Entry 7EF7 (X-ray diffraction, 1.50 A resolution); this record covers chain A.

[Chain A]
Protein: At2g32150/F22D22.10
Organism: Arabidopsis thaliana
Reference sequence: Q9SKY5 (Q9SKY5_ARATH); numbering as in UniProt (aligned over 1-250)
Sequence (250 residues; each row starts with the number of its first residue):
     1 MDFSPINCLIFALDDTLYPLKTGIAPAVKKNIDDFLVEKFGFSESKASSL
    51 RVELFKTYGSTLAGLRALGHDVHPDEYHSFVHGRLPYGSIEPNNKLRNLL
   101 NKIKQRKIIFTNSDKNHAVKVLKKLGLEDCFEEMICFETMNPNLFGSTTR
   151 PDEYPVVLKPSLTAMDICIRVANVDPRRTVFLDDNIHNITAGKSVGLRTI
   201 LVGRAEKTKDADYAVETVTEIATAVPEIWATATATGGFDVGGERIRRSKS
Disordered / not traced: 1-2, 239-250
Sequence notes: engineered mutation Ala-12 (Asp in Q9SKY5)
Metal / ion sites: Mg2+: Asp-14, Asp-184 (together with xanthosine-5'-monophosphate)
Residues lining bound ligands: xanthosine-5'-monophosphate (XMP): Ala-12, Leu-13, Asp-14, Val-28, Lys-29, Ile-32, Arg-51, Phe-55, Ser-60, Thr-61, Tyr-77, His-82, Phe-110, Thr-111, Asn-112, Ser-113, Lys-159, Asp-184
Reported in the primary citation:
  - binding site for xanthosine-5'-monophosphate: Asp-14, Val-28, Lys-29, Ile-32, Arg-51, Phe-55, Thr-61, Tyr-77, Thr-111, Asn-112, Lys-159, Asp-184
  - specificity-determining residues: Val-28, Lys-29, Arg-51, Phe-55, Thr-61
  - Mg2+ coordination: Asp-184
  - mutagenesis - D183A, D184A: abolished catalytic activity

[In short]
Ligands of chain A: xanthosine-5'-monophosphate. The Mg2+ site is built by Asp-14 and Asp-184. The paper
reports a binding site for xanthosine-5'-monophosphate at Asp-14, Val-28 and Lys-29 among others; D183A and
D184A abolish catalytic activity.
Chain A is At2g32150/F22D22.10 (Arabidopsis thaliana); the structure, Crystal Structure of Xanthosine
monophosphate phosphatase complex with XMP, was determined by X-ray diffraction, deposited together with 7EF6.
